PDB entry 7Y76 | electron microscopy, 3.20 A resolution | chains A and E of the 6 polymer chains in the assembly

# Chain A
Protein: Angiotensin-converting enzyme 2
From: Homo sapiens
Notes: EC 3.4.17.23, 3.4.17.-
UniProtKB: Q9BYF1 (ACE2_HUMAN); the construct has insertions or renumbered stretches relative to UniProt, so the offset changes along the chain: -6 to 9 = UniProt 2-17; 18-805 = UniProt 18-805
Sequence (826 residues; numbered -8 to 817; the number before each row is that of its first residue; numbers below 1 keep their minus sign (Met-8 is residue -8)):
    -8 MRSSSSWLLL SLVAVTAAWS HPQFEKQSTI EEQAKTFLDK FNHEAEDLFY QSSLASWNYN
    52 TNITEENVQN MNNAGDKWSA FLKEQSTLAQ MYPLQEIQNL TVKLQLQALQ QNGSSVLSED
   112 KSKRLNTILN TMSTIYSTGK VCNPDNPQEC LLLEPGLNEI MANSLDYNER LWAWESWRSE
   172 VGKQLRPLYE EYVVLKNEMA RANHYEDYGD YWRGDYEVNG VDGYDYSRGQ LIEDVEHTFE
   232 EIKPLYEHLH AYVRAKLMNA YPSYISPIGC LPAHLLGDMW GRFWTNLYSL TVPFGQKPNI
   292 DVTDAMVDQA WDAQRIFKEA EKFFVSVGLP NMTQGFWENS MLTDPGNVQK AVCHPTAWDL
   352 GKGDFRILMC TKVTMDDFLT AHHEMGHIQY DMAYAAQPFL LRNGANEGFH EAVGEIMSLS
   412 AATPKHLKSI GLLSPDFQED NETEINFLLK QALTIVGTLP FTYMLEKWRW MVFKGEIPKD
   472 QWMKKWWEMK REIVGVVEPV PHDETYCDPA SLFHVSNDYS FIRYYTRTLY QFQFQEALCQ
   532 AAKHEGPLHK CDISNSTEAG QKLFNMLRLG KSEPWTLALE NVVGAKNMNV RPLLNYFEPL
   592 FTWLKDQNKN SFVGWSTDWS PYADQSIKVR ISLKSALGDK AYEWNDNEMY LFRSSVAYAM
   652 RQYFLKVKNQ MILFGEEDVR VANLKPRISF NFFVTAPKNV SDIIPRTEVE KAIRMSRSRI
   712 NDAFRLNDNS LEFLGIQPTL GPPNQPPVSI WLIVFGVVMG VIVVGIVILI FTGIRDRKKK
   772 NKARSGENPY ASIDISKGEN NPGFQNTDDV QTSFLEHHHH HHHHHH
Unresolved in the structure: -8 to 18, 769-817
Disulfides: Cys133-Cys141, Cys344-Cys361, Cys530-Cys542
Glycans and other covalent adducts: N-acetylglucosamine (NAG) linked to Asn53, Asn90, Asn103, Asn322, Asn432, Asn546, Asn690
Construct notes: initiating methionine (-8); expression tag (-7, 806-817); insertion (10-17)
Ion coordination: Zn2+: His374, His378, Glu402
UniProt features mapped onto this chain:
  - region: Asp30 to Tyr41 (Interaction with SARS-CoV spike glycoprotein), Met82 to Pro84 (Interaction with SARS-CoV spike glycoprotein), Lys353 to Arg357 (Interaction with SARS-CoV spike glycoprotein), Arg652 to Lys659 (Essential for cleavage by ADAM17), Arg697 to Arg716 (Essential for cleavage by TMPRSS11D and TMPRSS2)
  - motif: Glu778 to Ile786 (LIR), Tyr781 to Asp785 (SH2-binding), Tyr781 to Ile784 (Endocytic sorting signal), Asn792 to Phe795 (PTB), Thr803 to Phe805 (PDZ-binding)
  - active site: Glu375 (Proton acceptor), His505 (Proton donor)
  - binding site (chloride): Arg169, Trp477, Lys481
  - binding site (substrate): Arg273, His345, Pro346, Tyr515
  - binding site (Zn(2+)): His374, His378, Glu402
  - modified residue: Tyr781 (Phosphotyrosine), Ser783 (Phosphoserine)
  - glycosylation (N-linked (GlcNAc...) asparagine): Asn53, Asn90, Asn103, Asn322, Asn432, Asn546, Asn690
  - cross-link: Lys788 (Glycyl lysine isopeptide (Lys-Gly) (interchain with G-Cter in ubiquitin))

# Chain E
Protein: Spike protein S1
From: Severe acute respiratory syndrome coronavirus 2
Notes: fragment: ba.4 rbd
UniProtKB: P0DTC2 (SPIKE_SARS2); residues 319-541 here = UniProt positions 319-541
Sequence (252 residues; each row starts with the number of its first residue):
   300 MGVKVLFALI CIAVAEAGTR VQPTESIVRF PNITNLCPFD EVFNATRFAS VYAWNRKRIS
   360 NCVADYSVLY NFAPFFAFKC YGVSPTKLND LCFTNVYADS FVIRGNEVSQ IAPGQTGNIA
   420 DYNYKLPDDF TGCVIAWNSN KLDSKVGGNY NYRYRLFRKS NLKPFERDIS TEIYQAGNKP
   480 CNGVAGVNCY FPLQSYGFRP TYGVGHQPYR VVVLSFELLH APATVCGPKK STNLVKNKCV
   540 NFLEHHHHHH HH
Unresolved in the structure: 300-332, 531-551
Disulfides: Cys379-Cys432, Cys391-Cys525, Cys480-Cys488
Glycans and other covalent adducts: N-acetylglucosamine (NAG) linked to Asn343
Construct notes: initiating methionine (300); expression tag (301-318, 542-551); variant Asp339 (Gly in P0DTC2), Phe371 (Ser in P0DTC2), Pro373 (Ser in P0DTC2), Phe375 (Ser in P0DTC2), Ala376 (Thr in P0DTC2), Asn405 (Asp in P0DTC2), Ser408 (Arg in P0DTC2), Asn417 (Lys in P0DTC2), Lys440 (Asn in P0DTC2), Arg452 (Leu in P0DTC2), Asn477 (Ser in P0DTC2), Lys478 (Thr in P0DTC2), Ala484 (Glu in P0DTC2), Val486 (Phe in P0DTC2), Arg498 (Gln in P0DTC2), Tyr501 (Asn in P0DTC2), His505 (Tyr in P0DTC2)
UniProt features mapped onto this chain:
  - region: Asn448 to Tyr451, Tyr453 to Phe456 (Immunodominant HLA epitope recognized by the CD8+)
  - glycosylation: Thr323 (O-linked (GalNAc) threonine), Ser325 (O-linked (HexNAc...) serine), Asn331 (N-linked (GlcNAc...) (complex) asparagine), Asn343 (N-linked (GlcNAc...) (complex) asparagine)
  - natural variant: Asp339 (G339D: In strain: Omicron/BA.1, Omicron/BA.2 and 4 more; this construct carries the variant), Arg346 (R346K: In strain: Mu/B.1.621; R346T: In strain: Omicron/BQ.1.1, Omicron/XBB.1.5 and 1 more), Leu368 (L368I: In strain: Omicron/XBB.1.5, Omicron/EG.5.1), Phe371 (S371F: In strain: Omicron/BA.2, Omicron/BA.2.12.1 and 6 more; this construct carries the variant), Pro373 (S373P: In strain: Omicron/BA.1, Omicron/BA.2 and 7 more; this construct carries the variant), Phe375 (S375F: In strain: Omicron/BA.1, Omicron/BA.2 and 7 more; this construct carries the variant), Ala376 (T376A: In strain: Omicron/BA.2, Omicron/BA.2.12.1 and 5 more; this construct carries the variant), Asn405 (D405N: In strain: Omicron/BA.2, Omicron/BA.2.12.1 and 6 more; this construct carries the variant), Ser408 (R408S: In strain: Omicron/BA.2, Omicron/BA.2.12.1 and 6 more; this construct carries the variant), Asn417 (K417N: In strain: Beta/B.1.351, Omicron/BA.1 and 8 more; this construct carries the variant), Lys440 (N440K: In strain: Omicron/BA.1, Omicron/BA.2 and 7 more; this construct carries the variant), Lys444 (K444T: In strain: Omicron/BQ.1.1), 16 further natural variant entries in UniProt
  - mutagenesis: Asn331 (N331Q: Reduced viral infectivity), Asn343 (N343Q: Reduced viral infectivity), Tyr453 (Y453F: Decreased HLA binding to NF9 epitope. Increased binding affinity to human ACE2), Ala475 (A475V: Increased resistance to neutralizing antibodies), Val483 (V483A: Increased resistance to neutralizing antibodies), Phe490 (F490L: Increased resistance to neutralizing antibodies and human covalescent sera neutralization), Gln493 (Q493N: Reduced host ACE2-binding affinity in vitro; Q493Y: Reduced host ACE2-binding affinity in vitro), His519 (H519P: Increased resistance to human covalescent sera neutralization)

# How chain A and chain E interact
Residue-residue contacts (24; chain A residue first):
  Ser19(A) with Asn477(E), hydrogen bond
  Gln24(A) with Gly476(E); Asn487(E)
  Thr27(A) with Phe456(E)
  Phe28(A) with Tyr489(E)
  Lys31(A) with Gln493(E)
  His34(A) with Tyr453(E), hydrogen bond; Gln493(E), hydrogen bond (backbone-side chain)
  Glu35(A) with Gln493(E), hydrogen bond
  Glu37(A) with His505(E)
  Asp38(A) with Arg498(E), salt bridge
  Tyr41(A) with Thr500(E), hydrogen bond; Tyr501(E), hydrophobic
  Gln42(A) with Tyr449(E), hydrogen bond; Arg498(E)
  Met82(A) with Val486(E), hydrophobic
  Tyr83(A) with Asn487(E), hydrogen bond; Tyr489(E)
  Lys353(A) with Tyr501(E); Gly502(E); His505(E)
  Gly354(A) with Gly502(E), hydrogen bond (backbone-backbone)
  Asp355(A) with Thr500(E)
  Arg357(A) with Thr500(E)
Interface residues without a listed pair, chain A (18 interface residues in all): Asp30
Interface residues without a listed pair, chain E (18 interface residues in all): Leu455, Ala475, Leu492, Gly496
Interface features reported in the paper:
  - specific contacts: Ser19(A)-Asn477(E) (hydrogen bond), Asp38(A)-Arg498(E), Met82(A)-Val486(E) (hydrophobic contact)

# Summary
Chain A and chain E each contribute 18 residues to their interface; the contacts include 8 hydrogen bonds and
1 salt bridge. Polar pairs include Asp38(A)-Arg498(E), Ser19(A)-Asn477(E) and His34(A)-Tyr453(E). The authors
report a hydrogen bond between Ser19(A) and Asn477(E); a contact between Asp38(A) and Arg498(E); a hydrophobic
contact between Met82(A) and Val486(E).
Chain A is Angiotensin-converting enzyme 2 (Homo sapiens) and chain E is Spike protein S1 (Severe acute
respiratory syndrome coronavirus 2); the structure, SIT1-ACE2-BA.5 rbd, was determined by electron microscopy
together with 7Y75 from the same study.
